Entry 6ROH (electron microscopy, 2.80 A resolution); this record covers chains A and C.

# Chain A
Protein: Probable phospholipid-transporting ATPase DRS2
From: Saccharomyces cerevisiae (strain ATCC 204508 / S288c)
Notes: EC 7.6.2.1
UniProtKB: P39524 (ATC3_YEAST); residue numbers follow UniProt; this construct covers 1-1355
Chain sequence (1460 residues; numbered 1 to 1460; the number before each row is that of its first residue):
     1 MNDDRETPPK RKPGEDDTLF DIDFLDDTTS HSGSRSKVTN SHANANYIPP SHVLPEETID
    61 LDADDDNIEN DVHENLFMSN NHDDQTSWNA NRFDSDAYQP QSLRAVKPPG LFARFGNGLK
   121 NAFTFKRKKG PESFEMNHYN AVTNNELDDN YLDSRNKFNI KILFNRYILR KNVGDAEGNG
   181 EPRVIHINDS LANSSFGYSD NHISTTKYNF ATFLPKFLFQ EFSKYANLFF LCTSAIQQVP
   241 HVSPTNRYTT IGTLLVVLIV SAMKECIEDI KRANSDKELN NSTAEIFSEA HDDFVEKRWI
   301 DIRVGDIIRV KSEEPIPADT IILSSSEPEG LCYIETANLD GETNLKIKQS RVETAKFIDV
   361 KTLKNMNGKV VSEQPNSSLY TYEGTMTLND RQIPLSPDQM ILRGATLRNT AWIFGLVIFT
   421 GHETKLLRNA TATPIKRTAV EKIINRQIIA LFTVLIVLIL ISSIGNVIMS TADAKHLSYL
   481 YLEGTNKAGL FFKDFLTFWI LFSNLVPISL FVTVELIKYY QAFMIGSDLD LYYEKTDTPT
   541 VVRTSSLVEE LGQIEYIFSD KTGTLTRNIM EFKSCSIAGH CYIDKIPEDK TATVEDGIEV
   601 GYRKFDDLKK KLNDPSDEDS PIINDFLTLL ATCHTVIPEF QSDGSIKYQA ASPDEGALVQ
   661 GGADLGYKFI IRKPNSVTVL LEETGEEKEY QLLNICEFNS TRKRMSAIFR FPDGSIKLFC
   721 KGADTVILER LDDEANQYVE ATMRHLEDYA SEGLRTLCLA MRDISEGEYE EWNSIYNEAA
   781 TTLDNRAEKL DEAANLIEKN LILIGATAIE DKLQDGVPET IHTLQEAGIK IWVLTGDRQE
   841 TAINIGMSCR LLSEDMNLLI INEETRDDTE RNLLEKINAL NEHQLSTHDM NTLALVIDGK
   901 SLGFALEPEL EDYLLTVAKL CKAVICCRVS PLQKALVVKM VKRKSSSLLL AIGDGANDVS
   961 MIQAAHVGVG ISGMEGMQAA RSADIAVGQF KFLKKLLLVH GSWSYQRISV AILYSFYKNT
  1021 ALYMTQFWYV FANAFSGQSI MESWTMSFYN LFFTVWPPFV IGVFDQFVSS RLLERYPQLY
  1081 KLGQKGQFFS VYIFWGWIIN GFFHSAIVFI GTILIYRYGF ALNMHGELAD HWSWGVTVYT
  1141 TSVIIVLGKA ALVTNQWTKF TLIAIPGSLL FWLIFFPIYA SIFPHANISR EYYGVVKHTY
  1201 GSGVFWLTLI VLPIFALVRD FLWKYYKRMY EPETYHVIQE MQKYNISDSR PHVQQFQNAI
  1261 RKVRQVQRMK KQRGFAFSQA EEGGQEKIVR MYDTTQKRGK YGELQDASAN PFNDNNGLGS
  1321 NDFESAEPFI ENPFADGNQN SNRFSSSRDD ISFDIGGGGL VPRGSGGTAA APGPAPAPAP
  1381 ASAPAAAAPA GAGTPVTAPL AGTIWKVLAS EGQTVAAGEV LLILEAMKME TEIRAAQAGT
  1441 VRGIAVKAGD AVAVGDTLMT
Disordered / not traced: 1-181, 1236-1251, 1310-1460
Sequence notes: expression tag (1356-1460)
Modified positions: Asp560 (aspartate beryllium trifluoride; BFD)
Curated features (UniProtKB/Swiss-Prot):
  - region: Gln237, Gln238 (Involved in phosphatidylserine substrate recognition)
  - active site: Asp560 (4-aspartylphosphate intermediate)
  - binding site (ATP): Asp560, Lys561, Thr562, Glu655, Phe698, Ser700, Lys703, Lys721, Arg755, Thr756, Thr835, Gly836, Asp837, Arg928, Lys934, Asn957, Asp958
  - binding site (Mg(2+)): Asp560, Thr562, Asp954, Asp958
  - binding site (a 1,2-diacyl-sn-glycero-3-phospho-(1D-myo-inositol 4-phosphate)): Lys1149, Arg1219, Trp1223, Lys1224, Tyr1235, His1236
  - site: Ile508 (Involved in the release of the transported lipid into the cytosolic leaflet)
  - modified residue: Ser102 (Phosphoserine)
  - mutagenesis: Gln237 to Gln238 (Loss of activity. Sensitive to papuamide B (phosphatidylserine-binding cytotoxin); the effect is suppressed when associated with S-445), Gly341 (G341L: Reduces interaction with CDC50. Sensitive to cold), Glu342 (E342Q: Loss of activity. Does not appear to reduce interaction with CDC50. Sensitive to cold), Tyr380 (Y380F: Increases ATPase activity), Asn445 (N445S: No sensitivity to papuamide B (phosphatidylserine-binding cytotoxin) or cold. No sensitivity to papuamide B; when associated with 237-G--A-238 or K-473), Asp473 (D473K: Sensitive to papuamide B (phosphatidylserine-binding cytotoxin); the effect is suppressed when associated with S-445), Phe511 (F511L: Sensitive to duramycin (phosphatidylethanolamine-binding cytotoxin). Decreases ATPase activity; F511Y/L: Sensitive to papuamide B (phosphatidylserine-binding cytotoxin) ...), Asp560 (D560N/E: Sensitive to cold. Reduces interaction with CDC50. Decreases protein level; D560N: Loss of activity. Sensitive to cinnamycin (phosphatidylethanolamine-binding cytotoxin)), Arg1228 (R1228A: Abolishes ATPase activity and leads to cold sensitivity), Tyr1235 (Y1235A: Abolishes ATPase activity and leads to cold sensitivity), His1236 (H1236A: Abolishes ATPase activity and leads to cold sensitivity), Arg1250 to Val1263 (Sensitive to cold), 3 further mutagenesis entries in UniProt
Ion coordination: Mg2+: Asp560, Thr562, Asp954
Small-molecule neighbours: 1,2-dicaproyl-sn-phosphatidyl-L-serine (PSF): Gly1096, Ile1099, Asn1100, Phe1103, Lys1149, Arg1219, Trp1223, Lys1227
From the paper describing this entry:
  - binding site for 1,2-dicaproyl-sn-phosphatidyl-L-serine: Arg1219
  - conformationally variable residues (side-chain flip): Lys1224

# Chain C
Protein: Cell division control protein 50
From: Saccharomyces cerevisiae (strain ATCC 204508 / S288c)
UniProtKB: P25656 (CDC50_YEAST); residue numbers follow UniProt; this construct covers 1-391
Chain sequence (413 residues; row label = number of the first residue in the row):
     1 MVSLFKRGKA PPLTKEGPTS KKPPNTAFRQ QRLKAWQPIL SPQSVLPLLI FVACIFTPIG
    61 IGLIVSATKV QDLTIDYSHC DTKASTTAFE DIPKKYIKYH FKSKVENKPQ WRLTENENGE
   121 QSCELQFEIP NDIKKSIFIY YKITNFYQNH RRYVQSFDTK QILGEPIKKD DLDTSCSPIR
   181 SREDKIIYPC GLIANSMFND TFSQVLSGID DTEDYNLTNK HISWSIDRHR FKTTKYNASD
   241 IVPPPNWMKK YPDGYTDENL PDIHTWEEFQ VWMRTAAFPK FYKLTLKNES ASLPKGKYQM
   301 NIELNYPISL FGGTKSFVLT TNGAIGGRNM SLGVLYLIVA GLCALFGIIF LVKLIFQPRA
   361 MGDHTYLNFD DEENEDYEDV HAENTTLREI LGGGGLVPRG SGGHHHHHHH HHH
Disordered / not traced: 1-19, 357-413
Sequence notes: expression tag (392-413)
Disulfides: Cys80-Cys123, Cys176-Cys190
Covalently attached groups: glycan linked to Asn199; N-acetylglucosamine (NAG) linked to Asn216, Asn288
From the paper describing this entry:
  - post-translational modification sites: Asn237

# How chain A and chain C interact
Pairs across the interface (154):
  His241(A) - Arg151(C)  hydrogen bond (backbone-side chain)
  His241(A) - Thr174(C)
  Val242(A) - Arg151(C)
  Ser243(A) - Arg151(C)
  Pro244(A) - Arg151(C)
  Lys475(A) - Ser309(C)
  His476(A) - Leu310(C)
  His476(A) - Phe311(C)
  Leu477(A) - Tyr147(C)  hydrophobic
  Ser478(A) - Leu310(C)  hydrogen bond (side chain-backbone)
  Tyr479(A) - Asn145(C)
  Tyr479(A) - Phe146(C)
  Tyr479(A) - Tyr147(C)  hydrogen bond (side chain-backbone)
  Tyr479(A) - Leu192(C)
  Tyr479(A) - Leu310(C)
  Tyr479(A) - Phe311(C)  hydrophobic
  Leu480(A) - His150(C)
  Leu480(A) - Arg152(C)  hydrogen bond (backbone-side chain)
  Leu480(A) - Tyr153(C)  hydrophobic
  Leu480(A) - Leu192(C)
  Tyr481(A) - Arg152(C)  hydrogen bond (backbone-side chain)
  Tyr481(A) - Leu192(C)  hydrophobic
  Tyr481(A) - Asn195(C)
  Tyr481(A) - Pro245(C)
  Tyr481(A) - Asn246(C)
  Leu482(A) - Arg152(C)
  Glu483(A) - Arg152(C)  salt bridge
  Thr497(A) - Arg151(C)
  Tyr520(A) - Phe28(C)
  Phe523(A) - Arg29(C)
  Met524(A) - Phe28(C)
  Met524(A) - Arg29(C)
  Met524(A) - Gln31(C)
  Gly526(A) - Pro23(C)
  Ser527(A) - Pro23(C)
  Ser527(A) - Arg29(C)  hydrogen bond
  Ser527(A) - Gln30(C)
  Asp528(A) - Gln30(C)  hydrogen bond
  Leu529(A) - Lys22(C)
  Leu529(A) - Pro23(C)
  Leu529(A) - Asn25(C)
  Leu529(A) - Gln30(C)
  Tyr532(A) - Lys22(C)
  Asp537(A) - Ser20(C)
  Asp537(A) - Lys21(C)  hydrogen bond (side chain-backbone)
  Pro539(A) - Lys21(C)
  His1000(A) - Gln31(C)  hydrogen bond
  Trp1003(A) - Gln31(C)
  Tyr1029(A) - Asn149(C)  hydrogen bond
  Tyr1029(A) - Ala277(C)  hydrogen bond (side chain-backbone)
  Ala1032(A) - Asn149(C)  hydrogen bond (backbone-side chain)
  Ala1032(A) - Pro279(C)
  Asn1033(A) - Asn149(C)
  Asn1033(A) - His150(C)
  Ala1034(A) - Tyr147(C)
  Ser1036(A) - His150(C)
  Ser1036(A) - Arg151(C)  hydrogen bond (side chain-backbone)
  Gly1037(A) - Arg151(C)
  Gln1038(A) - Asn149(C)
  Gln1038(A) - Arg151(C)
  Gln1038(A) - Val154(C)
  Gln1066(A) - Gln31(C)  hydrogen bond (side chain-backbone)
  Ile1113(A) - Phe278(C)  hydrophobic
  Leu1114(A) - Asn329(C)  hydrogen bond (backbone-side chain)
  Leu1114(A) - Ser331(C)  hydrogen bond (backbone-side chain)
  Ile1115(A) - Asn329(C)
  Ile1115(A) - Ser331(C)  hydrogen bond (backbone-side chain)
  Ile1115(A) - Leu332(C)  hydrophobic
  Tyr1116(A) - Phe278(C)
  Arg1117(A) - Phe278(C)
  Arg1117(A) - Lys280(C)
  Arg1117(A) - Asn329(C)  hydrogen bond
  Tyr1118(A) - Lys142(C)
  Tyr1118(A) - Lys280(C)
  Tyr1118(A) - Phe281(C)
  Tyr1118(A) - Tyr282(C)  hydrogen bond (backbone-backbone)
  Phe1120(A) - Tyr140(C)
  Phe1120(A) - Tyr282(C)  hydrophobic
  Phe1120(A) - Thr320(C)
  Phe1120(A) - Asn322(C)
  Phe1120(A) - Ile325(C)
  Phe1120(A) - Gly326(C)
  Phe1120(A) - Gly327(C)  hydrogen bond (backbone-backbone)
  Ala1121(A) - Ile325(C)
  Ala1121(A) - Gly326(C)  hydrogen bond (backbone-backbone)
  Leu1122(A) - Asn322(C)  hydrogen bond (backbone-side chain)
  Leu1122(A) - Gly326(C)
  Asn1123(A) - Asn322(C)
  Asn1123(A) - Gly323(C)
  His1125(A) - Phe138(C)
  His1125(A) - Lys287(C)  hydrogen bond (backbone-side chain)
  His1125(A) - Glu289(C)
  Gly1126(A) - Phe138(C)
  Gly1126(A) - Tyr140(C)  hydrogen bond (backbone-side chain)
  Gly1126(A) - Leu284(C)
  Gly1126(A) - Asn322(C)
  Glu1127(A) - Ser223(C)
  Glu1127(A) - Trp224(C)
  Leu1128(A) - Tyr140(C)  hydrophobic
  Leu1128(A) - Trp224(C)  hydrogen bond (backbone-side chain)
  Leu1128(A) - Tyr282(C)
  Leu1128(A) - Lys283(C)
  Asp1130(A) - Trp224(C)
  Asp1130(A) - Arg274(C)  salt bridge
  Asp1130(A) - Thr275(C)
  His1131(A) - Thr275(C)  hydrogen bond (backbone-backbone)
  His1131(A) - Ala276(C)
  His1131(A) - Ala277(C)
  Ser1133(A) - Trp224(C)
  Trp1134(A) - Ala277(C)  hydrophobic
  Trp1134(A) - Phe278(C)
  Asn1155(A) - Gln37(C)
  Asn1155(A) - Pro38(C)
  Gln1156(A) - Ala35(C)
  Gln1156(A) - Trp36(C)
  Gln1156(A) - Gln37(C)
  Trp1157(A) - Ala35(C)
  Trp1157(A) - Trp36(C)  hydrogen bond (backbone-backbone)
  Trp1157(A) - Pro38(C)
  Thr1158(A) - Lys34(C)
  Thr1158(A) - Ala35(C)
  Phe1160(A) - Leu33(C)  hydrophobic
  Arg1190(A) - Thr159(C)
  Tyr1193(A) - Ile226(C)
  Tyr1193(A) - Arg230(C)
  Gly1194(A) - Trp224(C)
  Gly1194(A) - Ile226(C)
  His1198(A) - Trp224(C)
  Val1204(A) - Leu332(C)  hydrophobic
  Leu1207(A) - Leu63(C)  hydrophobic
  Leu1207(A) - Tyr336(C)  hydrogen bond (backbone-side chain)
  Ile1210(A) - Phe56(C)
  Ile1210(A) - Tyr336(C)
  Val1211(A) - Leu335(C)
  Val1211(A) - Tyr336(C)
  Val1211(A) - Val339(C)
  Leu1212(A) - Leu335(C)  hydrophobic
  Ile1214(A) - Phe56(C)  hydrophobic
  Ile1214(A) - Val339(C)  hydrophobic
  Phe1215(A) - Leu335(C)  hydrophobic
  Phe1215(A) - Ile338(C)  hydrophobic
  Phe1215(A) - Val339(C)  hydrophobic
  Phe1221(A) - Val45(C)  hydrophobic
  Leu1222(A) - Phe346(C)  hydrophobic
  Lys1224(A) - Leu40(C)
  Tyr1225(A) - Leu40(C)  hydrophobic
  Tyr1225(A) - Pro42(C)
  Tyr1225(A) - Val45(C)  hydrophobic
  Tyr1225(A) - Phe350(C)  hydrophobic
  Arg1228(A) - Pro38(C)
  Met1229(A) - Leu40(C)
  Met1229(A) - Ser41(C)
  Met1229(A) - Pro42(C)
  Tyr1230(A) - Lys353(C)
Interface residues without a listed pair, chain A (85 interface residues in all): Glu278, Met469, Arg1007, Phe1064, Gly1111, Thr1112, Trp1132, Lys1159, Val1195, Val1218
Interface residues without a listed pair, chain C (86 interface residues in all): Leu48, Pro178, Ile179, Ser196, Ile222, Gly312, Thr321, Ala324, Arg328, Leu342, Leu354
The authors on this interface:
  - interface residues, chain A: Leu529(A)
  - interface residues, chain C: Ala35(C), Arg151(C), Ser196(C)

# In short
The interface between chain A and chain C involves 85 residues on one side and 86 on the other; the contacts
include 28 hydrogen bonds and 2 salt bridges. Among the polar pairs are Glu483(A)-Arg152(C),
Asp1130(A)-Arg274(C) and His241(A)-Arg151(C). The paper reports a binding site for
1,2-dicaproyl-sn-phosphatidyl-L-serine at Arg1219(A); interface residues Leu529(A) and Ala35(C) among others.
Chain A is Probable phospholipid-transporting ATPase DRS2 and chain C is Cell division control protein 50,
both from Saccharomyces cerevisiae (strain ATCC 204508 / S288c); the structure, Cryo-EM structure of the
autoinhibited Drs2p-Cdc50p, was determined by electron microscopy (same publication as 6ROI and 6ROJ).
